Entry 6M6U (X-ray diffraction, 2.35 A resolution); this record covers chains D and I of the 8 polymer chains in the assembly.

== Chain D (and I) ==
Protein: Toxin-antitoxin system toxin HepN family
From: Shewanella oneidensis MR-1
Notes: chain I of this document is another copy of the same molecule, construct and numbering; everything in this record applies to it too
Reference sequence: Q8ECH6 (Q8ECH6_SHEON); residue numbers follow UniProt; this construct covers 1-133
Amino-acid sequence (133 residues; each row starts with the number of its first residue):
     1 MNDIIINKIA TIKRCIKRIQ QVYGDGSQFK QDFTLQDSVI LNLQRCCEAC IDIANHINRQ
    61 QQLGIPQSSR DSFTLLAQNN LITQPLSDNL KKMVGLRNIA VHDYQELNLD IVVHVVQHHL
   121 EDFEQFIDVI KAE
Unresolved in the structure: 1, 105 (chain I: 1, 102-105)
Swiss-Prot annotation at these positions:
  - motif: Arg-97 to Tyr-104 (RX(4)HXY motif)
  - active site: Arg-97, His-102
  - modified residue: Tyr-104 (O-tri-AMP-tyrosine)
  - mutagenesis: Cys-15 (C15R: Loss of toxicity), His-56 (H56P: Loss of toxicity), Arg-70 (R70H: Loss of toxicity), Val-94 (V94G: Loss of toxicity), Arg-97 (R97G: Loss of toxicity), Asn-98 (N98T: Loss of toxicity; when associated with C-104), His-102 (H102A: Loss of toxicity), Tyr-104 (Y104A: No loss of toxicity. No longer AMPylated by MntA), Leu-107 (L107H: Loss of toxicity), His-118 (H118P: Loss of toxicity)
Reported in the primary citation:
  - mutagenesis - Y104A: decreased growth with Toxin-antitoxin system antitoxin MntA family

== Interface between chain D and chain I ==
Residue-residue contacts - 29 pairs, chain D then chain I:
  Arg-18(D) / Phe-33(I)
  Gln-21(D) / Phe-33(I)
  Val-22(D) / Phe-33(I)  hydrophobic
  Val-22(D) / Thr-34(I)
  Phe-33(D) / Arg-18(I)
  Phe-33(D) / Gln-21(I)
  Phe-33(D) / Val-22(I)  hydrophobic
  Phe-33(D) / Ser-38(I)
  Thr-34(D) / Val-22(I)
  Thr-34(D) / Thr-34(I)
  Thr-34(D) / Leu-35(I)
  Thr-34(D) / Ser-38(I)
  Asp-37(D) / Ser-38(I)  hydrogen bond
  Asp-37(D) / Leu-41(I)
  Asp-37(D) / Asn-42(I)  hydrogen bond
  Asp-37(D) / Arg-45(I)  salt bridge
  Ser-38(D) / Phe-33(I)
  Ser-38(D) / Thr-34(I)
  Ser-38(D) / Asp-37(I)  hydrogen bond
  Ile-40(D) / Arg-45(I)
  Leu-41(D) / Asp-37(I)
  Leu-41(D) / Ala-100(I)  hydrophobic
  Asn-42(D) / Asp-37(I)  hydrogen bond
  Gln-44(D) / Gln-44(I)
  Arg-45(D) / Asp-37(I)  salt bridge
  Arg-45(D) / Ala-100(I)  hydrogen bond (side chain-backbone)
  Glu-48(D) / Val-101(I)
  Ala-100(D) / Leu-41(I)  hydrophobic
  Ala-100(D) / Arg-45(I)  hydrogen bond (backbone-side chain)
Other interface residues (no listed pair), chain D (16 interface residues in all): Val-101, Asp-103
Other interface residues (no listed pair), chain I (17 interface residues in all): Thr-11, Ile-40, Glu-48

== In short ==
Chain D and chain I form an interface of 16 and 17 residues respectively, with 6 hydrogen bonds and 2 salt
bridges. Polar contacts include Asp-37(D)/Arg-45(I), Asp-37(D)/Ser-38(I) and Asp-37(D)/Asn-42(I). The paper
reports that Y104A of chain D reduces growth with Toxin-antitoxin system antitoxin MntA family.
Both chains are Toxin-antitoxin system toxin HepN family (Shewanella oneidensis MR-1). Entry 6M6U (Crystal
structure the toxin-antitoxin MntA-HpeT mutant-D39ED41E) was determined by X-ray diffraction (same publication
as 6M6V, 6M6W and 7BXO).
